Entry 1BVY (X-ray diffraction, 2.03 A resolution); this record covers chains A and B of the 3 polymer chains in the assembly.

Chain A (and B):
Protein: Protein (cytochrome P450 bm-3)
From: Bacillus megaterium
Notes: EC 1.14.14.1; fragment: heme-binding domain; chain B of this document is another copy of the same molecule, construct and numbering; everything in this record applies to it too
UniProt: P14779 (CPXB_BACME); numbering as in UniProt (aligned over 1-458)
Sequence (458 residues; row label = number of the first residue in the row):
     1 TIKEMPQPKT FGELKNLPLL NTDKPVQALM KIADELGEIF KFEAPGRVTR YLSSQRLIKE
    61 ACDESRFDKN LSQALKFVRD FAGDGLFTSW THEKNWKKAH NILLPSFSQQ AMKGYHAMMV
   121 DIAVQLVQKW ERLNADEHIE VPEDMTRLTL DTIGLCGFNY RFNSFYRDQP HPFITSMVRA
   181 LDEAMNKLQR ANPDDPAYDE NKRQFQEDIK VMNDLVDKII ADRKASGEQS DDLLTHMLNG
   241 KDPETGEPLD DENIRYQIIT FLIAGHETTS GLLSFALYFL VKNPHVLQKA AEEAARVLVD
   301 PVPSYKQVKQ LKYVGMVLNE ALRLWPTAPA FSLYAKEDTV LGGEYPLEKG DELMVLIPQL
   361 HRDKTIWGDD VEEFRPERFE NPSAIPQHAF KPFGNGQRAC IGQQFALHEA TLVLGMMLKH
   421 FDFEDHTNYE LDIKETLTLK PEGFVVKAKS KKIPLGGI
Disordered / not traced: 1-19 (chain B: 1-20)
UniProt features mapped onto this chain:
  - site: Thr269 (Important for catalytic activity)
  - mutagenesis: Thr269 (T269A: Contrary to wild-type, significant decrease in the formation of the high-spin complex via substrate binding, and decreased substrate-induced reduction potential shift with saturating ...)
Bound ions: heme Fe: Cys400 (together with 1,2-ethanediol)
Residues lining bound ligands:
  - FMN (flavin mononucleotide): Ile385, Pro386, Gln387
  - heme (HEM): Lys69, Leu75, Leu86, Phe87, Trp96, Phe107, Ile153, Thr260, Phe261, Ala264, Gly265, Thr268, Thr269, Leu272, Leu322, Thr327, Ala328, Phe331, Pro392, Phe393, Gly394, Gln397, Arg398, Ala399, Cys400, Ile401, Gly402, Phe405, Ala406
From the paper describing this entry:
  - heme coordination: Cys400
  - binding site for flavin mononucleotide: Ile385, Gln387
  - binding site for heme: Pro392, Arg398

Chain A / chain B interface:
Contacting residue pairs - 39 pairs, chain A then chain B:
  Val124(A) with Ile458(B), hydrophobic
  Gln125(A) with Arg132(B)
  Gln128(A) with Gln128(B), hydrogen bond; Tyr166(B); Gly457(B), hydrogen bond (side chain-backbone)
  Lys129(A) with Tyr166(B)
  Arg132(A) with Gln125(B); Arg161(B); Asn163(B), hydrogen bond (backbone-side chain); Tyr166(B), hydrogen bond
  Asn134(A) with Tyr160(B); Arg161(B), hydrogen bond (side chain-backbone)
  Asp136(A) with Lys218(B), salt bridge
  Tyr160(A) with Asn134(B); Glu137(B)
  Arg161(A) with Arg132(B); Asn134(B), hydrogen bond (backbone-side chain)
  Asn163(A) with Arg132(B), hydrogen bond (side chain-backbone)
  Phe165(A) with Tyr166(B)
  Tyr166(A) with Gln128(B), hydrogen bond (side chain-backbone); Lys129(B), hydrogen bond (side chain-backbone); Arg132(B), hydrogen bond; Phe165(B); Tyr166(B); Arg167(B)
  Arg167(A) with Tyr166(B); Asp168(B)
  Asp168(A) with Arg167(B); Asp168(B), hydrogen bond (backbone-side chain); Gln169(B), hydrogen bond (side chain-backbone)
  Gln169(A) with Asp168(B), hydrogen bond; Gln169(B), hydrogen bond
  Leu455(A) with Ile458(B), hydrogen bond (backbone-backbone)
  Gly456(A) with Ile458(B)
  Gly457(A) with Gly456(B); Gly457(B), hydrogen bond (backbone-backbone)
  Ile458(A) with Val302(B); Gly456(B); Gly457(B)
Also at the interface, not in a pair above, chain A (22 interface residues in all): Asp121, Glu137, Asn159
Also at the interface, not in a pair above, chain B (21 interface residues in all): Asn159, Leu455

Overview:
Chain A and chain B form an interface of 22 and 21 residues respectively, with 16 hydrogen bonds and 1 salt
bridge. Among the polar pairs are Asp136(A)-Lys218(B), Gln128(A)-Gln128(B) and Gln128(A)-Gly457(B). From the
paper: a binding site for flavin mononucleotide at Ile385(A) and Gln387(A); a binding site for heme at
Pro392(A) and Arg398(A).
Chain A and chain B are both Protein (cytochrome P450 bm-3) (Bacillus megaterium); the structure, Complex of
the heme and FMN-binding domains of the cytochrome P450(BM-3), was determined by X-ray diffraction together
with 1BU7 from the same study.
